Entry 4XFT (X-ray diffraction, 2.00 A resolution); this record covers chain A.

# Chain A
Protein: Interleukin-18
From: Homo sapiens
UniProtKB: Q14116 (IL18_HUMAN); residues 1-157 here correspond to UniProt positions 37-193 (UniProt number = residue number + 36)
Amino-acid sequence (157 residues; row label = number of the first residue in the row):
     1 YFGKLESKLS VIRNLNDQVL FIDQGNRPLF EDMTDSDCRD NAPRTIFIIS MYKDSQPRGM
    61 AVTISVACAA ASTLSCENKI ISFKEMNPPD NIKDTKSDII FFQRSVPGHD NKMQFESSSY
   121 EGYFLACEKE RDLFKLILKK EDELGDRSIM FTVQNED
Disordered / not traced: 142, 156-157
Differences from the reference sequence: engineered mutation Ala67 (Lys103 in Q14116), Ala69 (Glu105 in Q14116), Ala70 (Lys106 in Q14116), Ala71 (Ile107 in Q14116)
UniProt features mapped onto this chain:
  - site: Asp35, Ser36 (Cleavage)
Reported in the primary citation:
  - interface residues: Pro57, Cys68

# Overview
The paper reports interface residues Pro57 and Cys68.
Chain A is Interleukin-18 (Homo sapiens); the structure, Structure of IL-18 SER Mutant III, was determined by
X-ray diffraction together with 4XFS and 4XFU from the same study.
